Entry 5MFG (X-ray diffraction, 1.90 A resolution); this record covers chains C and E of the 5 polymer chains in the assembly.

# Chain C
Protein: Yiiim5aii
From: synthetic construct
Chain sequence (286 residues; row label = number of the first residue in the row):
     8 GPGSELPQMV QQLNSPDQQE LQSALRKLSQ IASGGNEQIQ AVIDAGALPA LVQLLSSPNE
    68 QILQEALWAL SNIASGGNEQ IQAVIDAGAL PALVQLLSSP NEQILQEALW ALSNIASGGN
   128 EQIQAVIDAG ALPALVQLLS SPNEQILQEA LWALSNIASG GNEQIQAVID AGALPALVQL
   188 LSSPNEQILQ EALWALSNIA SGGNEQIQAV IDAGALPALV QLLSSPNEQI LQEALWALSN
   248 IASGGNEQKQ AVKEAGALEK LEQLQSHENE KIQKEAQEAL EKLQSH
Unresolved in the structure: 8-14, 20-27, 293

# Chain E
Protein: (RR)4
Chain sequence (10 residues; each row starts with the number of its first residue):
     1 RRRRRRRRRR

# Chain C / chain E interface
Pairs across the interface (14):
  W75(C) with R5(E); R6(E); R7(E)
  S78(C) with R5(E)
  N79(C) with R5(E), hydrogen bond
  W117(C) with R3(E); R4(E); R5(E)
  S120(C) with R3(E)
  N121(C) with R3(E), hydrogen bond
  W159(C) with R1(E); R3(E)
  Q194(C) with R1(E)
  Q197(C) with R1(E), hydrogen bond
Also at the interface, not in a pair above, chain E (7 interface residues in all): R2

# Overview
Chain C and chain E form an interface of 9 and 7 residues respectively, with 3 hydrogen bonds. Among the polar
pairs are N79(C)-R5(E), N121(C)-R3(E) and Q197(C)-R1(E).
Chain C is Yiiim5aii (synthetic construct) and chain E is (RR)4; the structure, Designed armadillo repeat
protein YIIIM5AII in complex with peptide (RR)4, was determined by X-ray diffraction, deposited together with
5MFF, 5MFH, 5MFI, 5MFJ and 5MFK.
